PDB entry 8RHL | X-ray diffraction, 3.20 A resolution | chains H and Z of the 32 polymer chains in the assembly

== Chain H ==
Protein: Proteasome subunit beta type-2
Source organism: Saccharomyces cerevisiae
Notes: EC 3.4.25.1
UniProt: P25043 (PSB2_YEAST); residues 1-232 here correspond to UniProt positions 30-261 (UniProt number = residue number + 29)
Chain sequence (232 residues; each row starts with the number of its first residue):
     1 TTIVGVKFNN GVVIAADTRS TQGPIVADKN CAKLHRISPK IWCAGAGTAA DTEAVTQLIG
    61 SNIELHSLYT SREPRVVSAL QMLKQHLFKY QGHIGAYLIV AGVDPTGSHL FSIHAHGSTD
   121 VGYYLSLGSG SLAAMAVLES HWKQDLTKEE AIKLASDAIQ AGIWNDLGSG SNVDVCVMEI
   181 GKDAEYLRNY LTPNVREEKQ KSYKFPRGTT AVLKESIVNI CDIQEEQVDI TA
Unresolved in the structure: 223-232
Swiss-Prot annotation at these positions:
  - active site: Thr-1 (Nucleophile)

== Chain Z ==
Protein: Proteasome subunit beta type-6
Source organism: Saccharomyces cerevisiae
UniProt: P23724 (PSB6_YEAST); residues 1-222 here correspond to UniProt positions 20-241 (UniProt number = residue number + 19)
Chain sequence (222 residues; numbered 1 to 222; the number before each row is that of its first residue):
     1 QFNPYGDNGG TILGIAGEDF AVLAGDTRNI TDYSINSRYE PKVFDCGDNI VMSANGFAAD
    61 GDALVKRFKN SVKWYHFDHN DKKLSINSAA RNIQHLLYGK RFFPYYVHTI IAGLDEDGKG
   121 AVYSFDPVGS YEREQCRAGG AAASLIMPFL DNQVNFKNQY EPGTNGKVKK PLKYLSVEEV
   181 IKLVRDSFTS ATERHIQVGD GLEILIVTKD GVRKEFYELK RD
Bound ions: Mg2+: Thr-192, His-195, Val-198

== Interface between chain H and chain Z ==
Contacting residue pairs (59):
  Arg-19(H) / Ile-196(Z)
  Arg-19(H) / Asp-222(Z)  salt bridge
  Pro-24(H) / Arg-194(Z)
  Pro-24(H) / His-195(Z)
  Pro-24(H) / Ile-196(Z)  hydrogen bond (backbone-backbone)
  Ile-25(H) / Leu-145(Z)  hydrophobic
  Ile-25(H) / Arg-194(Z)
  Ile-25(H) / His-195(Z)
  Val-26(H) / Glu-193(Z)
  Val-26(H) / Arg-194(Z)  hydrogen bond (backbone-side chain)
  Val-26(H) / Ile-196(Z)  hydrophobic
  Ala-27(H) / Arg-194(Z)  hydrogen bond (backbone-side chain)
  Lys-29(H) / Glu-193(Z)  salt bridge
  Lys-29(H) / Arg-194(Z)
  Ile-163(H) / Asp-222(Z)
  Trp-164(H) / Ile-35(Z)
  Trp-164(H) / Arg-38(Z)  hydrogen bond (backbone-side chain)
  Trp-164(H) / Arg-221(Z)
  Trp-164(H) / Asp-222(Z)
  Asn-165(H) / Tyr-33(Z)
  Asn-165(H) / Arg-38(Z)
  Asp-166(H) / Tyr-33(Z)
  Asp-166(H) / Asp-222(Z)
  Leu-167(H) / Arg-28(Z)
  Leu-167(H) / Ile-30(Z)  hydrophobic
  Leu-167(H) / Asp-32(Z)
  Leu-167(H) / Tyr-33(Z)  hydrogen bond (backbone-backbone)
  Leu-167(H) / Ile-35(Z)  hydrophobic
  Leu-167(H) / Ile-196(Z)
  Gly-168(H) / Tyr-33(Z)
  Ser-169(H) / Asp-222(Z)
  Gly-170(H) / Asp-222(Z)
  Ser-171(H) / Asp-222(Z)  hydrogen bond (backbone-side chain)
  Asn-194(H) / Lys-220(Z)  hydrogen bond (backbone-side chain)
  Asn-194(H) / Asp-222(Z)
  Arg-196(H) / Thr-189(Z)  hydrogen bond
  Arg-196(H) / Ser-190(Z)  hydrogen bond
  Arg-196(H) / Glu-193(Z)
  Glu-197(H) / Arg-185(Z)  salt bridge
  Lys-199(H) / Asp-186(Z)
  Gln-200(H) / Lys-182(Z)
  Gln-200(H) / Arg-185(Z)  hydrogen bond
  Gln-200(H) / Asp-186(Z)  hydrogen bond (backbone-side chain)
  Lys-201(H) / Glu-179(Z)
  Lys-201(H) / Asp-186(Z)
  Tyr-203(H) / Phe-149(Z)
  Tyr-203(H) / Gln-153(Z)
  Tyr-203(H) / Leu-183(Z)
  Tyr-203(H) / Asp-186(Z)  hydrogen bond
  Phe-205(H) / Asn-152(Z)
  Phe-205(H) / Gln-153(Z)
  Phe-205(H) / Gln-159(Z)
  Pro-206(H) / Pro-162(Z)  hydrophobic
  Arg-207(H) / Pro-162(Z)
  Gly-208(H) / Pro-162(Z)
  Thr-209(H) / Gln-159(Z)
  Thr-209(H) / Tyr-160(Z)  hydrogen bond (backbone-backbone)
  Ala-211(H) / Tyr-160(Z)  hydrophobic
  Ala-211(H) / Gly-166(Z)
Interface residues without a listed pair, chain H (33 interface residues in all): Thr-21, Gly-23, Asp-28, Ser-129, Val-195
Interface residues without a listed pair, chain Z (34 interface residues in all): Ser-34, Asn-158, Glu-161, Gly-163, Gln-197, Glu-218

== In short ==
The interface between chain H and chain Z involves 33 residues on one side and 34 on the other, with 13
hydrogen bonds and 3 salt bridges. Polar pairs include Arg-19(H)/Asp-222(Z), Lys-29(H)/Glu-193(Z) and
Glu-197(H)/Arg-185(Z). From UniProt: active-site residue Thr-1(H) on chain H.
Chain H is Proteasome subunit beta type-2 and chain Z is Proteasome subunit beta type-6, both from
Saccharomyces cerevisiae; the structure, Yeast 20S proteasome in complex with a linear biarylether epoxyketone
(compound 15a), was determined by X-ray diffraction (same publication as 8RHJ and 8RHK).
